PDB entry 9EWE | X-ray diffraction, 3.04 A resolution | chains A and T of the 4 polymer chains in the assembly

== Chain A ==
Name: DNA polymerase lambda
From: Homo sapiens
Notes: EC 2.7.7.7, 4.2.99.-
UniProtKB: Q9UGP5 (DPOLL_HUMAN); numbering as in UniProt; present here: 242-462, 472-575
Amino-acid sequence (330 residues; each row starts with the number of its first residue; note: 5 numbers in that range are skipped by the numbering (no residue carries them; nothing is unmodelled there)):
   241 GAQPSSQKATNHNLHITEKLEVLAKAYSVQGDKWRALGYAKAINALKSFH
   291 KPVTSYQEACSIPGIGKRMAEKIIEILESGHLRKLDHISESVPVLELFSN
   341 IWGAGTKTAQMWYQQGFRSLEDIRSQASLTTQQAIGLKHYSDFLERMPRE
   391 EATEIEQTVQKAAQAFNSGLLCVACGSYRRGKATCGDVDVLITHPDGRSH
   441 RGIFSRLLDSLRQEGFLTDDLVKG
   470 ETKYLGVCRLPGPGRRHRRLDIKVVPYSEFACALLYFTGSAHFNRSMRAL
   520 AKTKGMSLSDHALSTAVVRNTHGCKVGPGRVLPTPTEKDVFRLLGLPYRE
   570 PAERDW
Disordered / not traced: 241-250
Differences from the reference sequence: expression tag (241); linker (463-464, 470-471); engineered mutation Lys492 (Ile in Q9UGP5), Asp529 (Glu in Q9UGP5)
Bound ions: Na+ site 1 near Cys300 (its only coordinating residue here); Na+ site 2: Ser339 (shared with 1 residue of chain P); Ca2+: Ser417, Asp427
Reported in the primary citation:
  - mutagenesis - I492K/E529D: increased catalytic activity

== Chain T ==
Molecule: DNA template strand
Sequence (11 nucleotides; each row starts with the number of its first residue):
     1 CGGCAGTACTG

== How chain A and chain T interact ==
Residue-residue contacts (31):
  Trp274(A) with DC4(T), stacking on the base; DA5(T), phosphate contact
  Leu277(A) with DC4(T), base contact
  Gln372(A) with DT10(T), sugar contact; DG11(T), phosphate contact
  Val462(A) with DC9(T), phosphate contact; DT10(T), phosphate contact
  Lys463(A) with DT10(T), hydrogen bond to the phosphate
  Gly464(A) with DC9(T), phosphate contact; DT10(T), phosphate contact
  Glu470(A) with DC9(T), hydrogen bond to the phosphate
  Thr471(A) with DA8(T), hydrogen bond to the phosphate; DC9(T), hydrogen bond to the phosphate
  Lys472(A) with DA8(T), sugar contact; DC9(T), hydrogen bond to the phosphate
  Tyr505(A) with DA5(T), base contact; DG6(T), hydrogen bond to the base
  Arg514(A) with DA5(T), salt bridge to the phosphate
  Arg517(A) with DA5(T), hydrogen bond to the base; DG6(T), hydrogen bond to the sugar
  Ala518(A) with DA5(T), sugar contact
  Lys521(A) with DC4(T), salt bridge to the phosphate; DG6(T), salt bridge to the phosphate
  Leu527(A) with DG6(T), sugar contact
  Ser528(A) with DG6(T), phosphate contact; DT7(T), sugar contact
  Asp529(A) with DG6(T), base contact; DT7(T), sugar contact
  His530(A) with DT7(T), hydrogen bond to the phosphate; DA8(T), salt bridge to the phosphate
  His541(A) with DG3(T), phosphate contact
Interface residues without a listed pair, chain A (25 interface residues in all): Thr371, Asn513, Ser526, Arg538, Thr540, Gly542

== Summary ==
25 residues of chain A face 9 of chain T across their interface, with 9 hydrogen bonds, 4 salt bridges and 1
aromatic stacking contact. Polar pairs include Tyr505(A)-DG6(T), Arg517(A)-DA5(T) and Arg517(A)-DG6(T).
Ser417(A) and Asp427(A) coordinate Ca2+. The paper reports that I492K/E529D of chain A increase catalytic
activity.
Here chain A is DNA polymerase lambda (Homo sapiens) and chain T is DNA template strand. Entry 9EWE (DNA
Polymerase Lambda I493K, E529D, Ca2+ Ground State Ternary Complex) was determined by X-ray diffraction (same
publication as 9EWB, 9EWC, 9EWD and 9EWG).
